Entry 6QBE (X-ray diffraction, 2.00 A resolution); this record covers chain A.

[Chain A]
Protein: Nep1-like protein
Source organism: Hyaloperonospora arabidopsidis
UniProt: H6W1B5 (H6W1B5_9STRA); residues 1-247 here correspond to UniProt positions 20-266 (UniProt number = residue number + 19)
Amino-acid sequence (247 residues; numbered 1 to 247; the number before each row is that of its first residue):
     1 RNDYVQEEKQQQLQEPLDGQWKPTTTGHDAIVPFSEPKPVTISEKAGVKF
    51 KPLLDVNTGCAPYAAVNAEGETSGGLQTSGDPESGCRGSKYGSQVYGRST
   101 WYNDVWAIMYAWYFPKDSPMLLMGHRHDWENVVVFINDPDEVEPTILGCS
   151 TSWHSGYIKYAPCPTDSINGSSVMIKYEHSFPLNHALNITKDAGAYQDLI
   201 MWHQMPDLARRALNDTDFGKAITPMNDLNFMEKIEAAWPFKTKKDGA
Disordered / not traced: 1-27, 243-247
Cystine bridges: Cys60-Cys86, Cys149-Cys163
Glycans and other covalent adducts: N-acetylglucosamine (NAG) linked to Asn169, Asn188, Asn214
What the authors report for this chain:
  - post-translational modification sites: Asn169, Asn188, Asn214
  - binding site for phosphate ion: His125, His154, Asn184

[Summary]
Covalently linked N-acetylglucosamine: at Asn169, Asn188 and Asn214. From the paper: a binding site for
phosphate ion at His125, His154 and Asn184; modification sites Asn169, Asn188 and Asn214.
Chain A is Nep1-like protein (Hyaloperonospora arabidopsidis); the structure, Crystal structure of non-toxic
HaNLP3 protein, was determined by X-ray diffraction together with 6QBD from the same study.
